PDB entry 7Z19 | electron microscopy, 2.57 A resolution | chains D and I of the 9 polymer chains in the assembly

Chain D:
Molecule: Alpha-D-ribose 1-methylphosphonate 5-phosphate C-P lyase
From: Escherichia coli
Notes: EC 4.7.1.1
UniProt: P16688 (PHNJ_ECOLI); numbering as in UniProt (aligned over 1-281)
Sequence (281 residues; each row starts with the number of its first residue):
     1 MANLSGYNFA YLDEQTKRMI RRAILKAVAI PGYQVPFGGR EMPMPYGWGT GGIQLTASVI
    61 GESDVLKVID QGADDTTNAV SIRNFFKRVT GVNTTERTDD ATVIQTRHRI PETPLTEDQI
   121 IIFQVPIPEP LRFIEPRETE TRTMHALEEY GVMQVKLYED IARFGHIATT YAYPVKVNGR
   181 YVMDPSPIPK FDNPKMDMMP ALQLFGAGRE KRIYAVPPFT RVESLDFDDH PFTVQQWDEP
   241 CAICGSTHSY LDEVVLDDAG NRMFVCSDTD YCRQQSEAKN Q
Unresolved in the structure: 1-2, 279-281
Metal / ion sites: Zn2+: Cys241, Cys244, Cys266, Cys272
From the paper describing this entry:
  - mutagenesis - E149A, Y158A: abolished growth
  - catalytic residues: Gly32 (citing earlier work)

Chain I:
Molecule: Putative phosphonates utilization ATP-binding protein PhnK
From: Escherichia coli
UniProt: P16678 (PHNK_ECOLI); residue numbers follow UniProt; this construct covers 1-252
Sequence (258 residues; each row starts with the number of its first residue):
     1 MNQPLLSVNN LTHLYAPGKG FSDVSFDLWP GEVLGIVGES GSGKTTLLKS ISARLTPQQG
    61 EIHYENRSLY AMSEADRRRL LRTEWGVVHQ HPLDGLRRQV SAGGNIGERL MATGARHYGD
   121 IRATAQKWLE EVEIPANRID DLPTTFSGGM QQRLQIARNL VTHPKLVFMD EPTGGLDVSV
   181 QARLLDLLRG LVVELNLAVV IVTHDLGAAR LLADRLLVMK QGQVVESGLT DRVLDDPHHP
   241 YTQLLVSSVL QNHHHHHH
Unresolved in the structure: 1-2, 251-258
Construct notes: conflict Ala208 (Val in P16678); expression tag (253-258)
From the paper describing this entry:
  - catalytic residues: Tyr15, Gln90, Asp170, Glu171, His204 (proposed by the authors, not directly observed)
  - mutagenesis - R78A/R82A: abolished growth
  - mutagenesis - E171Q: abolished growth in response to phosphonate

Chain D / chain I interface:
Pairs across the interface - 30 pairs, chain D then chain I:
  Thr143(D) with Arg78(I)
  Leu147(D) with Arg78(I)
  Glu149(D) with Arg78(I), salt bridge
  Gln154(D) with Met111(I)
  Val155(D) with Val100(I), hydrophobic; Glu108(I); Met111(I), hydrophobic
  Tyr158(D) with Gly103(I); Gly104(I); Met111(I), hydrophobic; Tyr118(I), hydrophobic; Ile121(I), hydrophobic; Arg122(I)
  Glu159(D) with Gln99(I); Val100(I); Ser101(I), hydrogen bond
  Ile161(D) with Tyr118(I), hydrophobic
  Ala162(D) with Tyr118(I); Asp140(I)
  Asp226(D) with Arg116(I), salt bridge
  Phe227(D) with Arg116(I); His117(I); Tyr118(I); Ile121(I), hydrophobic
  Asp228(D) with Arg116(I), salt bridge; His117(I)
  Asp229(D) with His117(I), salt bridge; Tyr118(I), hydrogen bond (side chain-backbone); Gly119(I), hydrogen bond (side chain-backbone)
  His230(D) with Tyr118(I)
Interface residues without a listed pair, chain D (16 interface residues in all): Gly151, Val152
Interface residues without a listed pair, chain I (19 interface residues in all): Ala75, Arg82, Arg97, Ala112
The authors on this interface:
  - pairs named by the authors: Tyr158(D)-Tyr118(I) (hydrophobic contact)
  - interface residues, chain D: Glu149(D), Asp226(D), Asp228(D), Asp229(D)
  - interface residues, chain I: Arg78(I), Arg82(I), Arg116(I)

In short:
16 residues of chain D face 19 of chain I across their interface, with 3 hydrogen bonds and 4 salt bridges.
Among the polar pairs are Glu149(D)-Arg78(I), Asp226(D)-Arg116(I) and Asp228(D)-Arg116(I). The paper describes
a hydrophobic contact between Tyr158(D) and Tyr118(I). From the paper: catalytic residues Gly32(D) and
Tyr15(I) among others; E149A and Y158A of chain D abolish growth; 4 substitutions were tested in all.
Here chain D is Alpha-D-ribose 1-methylphosphonate 5-phosphate C-P lyase and chain I is Putative phosphonates
utilization ATP-binding protein PhnK, both from Escherichia coli. Entry 7Z19 (E. coli C-P lyase bound to a
single PhnK ABC domain) was determined by electron microscopy together with 7Z15, 7Z16, 7Z17 and 7Z18 from the
same study.
